PDB entry 1QVG | X-ray diffraction, 2.90 A resolution | chains 0 and K of the 33 polymer chains in the assembly

[Chain 0]
Molecule: 23S ribosomal RNA
Organism: Haloarcula marismortui
Sequence (2922 nucleotides; numbered 2 to 2923; the number before each row is that of its first residue):
     2 UUGGCUACUA UGCCAGCUGG UGGAUUGCUC GGCUCAGGCG CUGAUGAAGG ACGUGCCAAG
    62 CUGCGAUAAG CCAUGGGGAG CCGCACGGAG GCGAAGAACC AUGGAUUUCC GAAUGAGAAU
   122 CUCUCUAACA AUUGCUUCGC GCAAUGAGGA ACCCCGAGAA CUGAAACAUC UCAGUAUCGG
   182 GAGGAACAGA AAACGCAAUG UGAUGUCGUU AGUAACCGCG AGUGAACGCG AUACAGCCCA
   242 AACCGAAGCC CUCACGGGCA AUGUGGUGUC AGGGCUACCU CUCAUCAGCC GACCGUCUCG
   302 ACGAAGUCUC UUGGAACAGA GCGUGAUACA GGGUGACAAC CCCGUACUCG AGACCAGUAC
   362 GACGUGCGGU AGUGCCAGAG UAGCGGGGGU UGGAUAUCCC UCGCGAAUAA CGCAGGCAUC
   422 GACUGCGAAG GCUAAACACA ACCUGAGACC GAUAGUGAAC AAGUAGUGUG AACGAACGCU
   482 GCAAAGUACC CUCAGAAGGG AGGCGAAAUA GAGCAUGAAA UCAGUUGGCG AUCGAGCGAC
   542 AGGGCAUACA AGGUCCCUCG ACGAAUGACC GACGCGCGAG CGUCCAGUAA GACUCACGGG
   602 AAGCCGAUGU UCUGUCGUAC GUUUUGAAAA ACGAGCCAGG GAGUGUGUCU GCAUGGCAAG
   662 UCUAACCGGA GUAUCCGGGG AGGCACAGGG AAACCGACAU GGCCGCAGGG CUUUGCCCGA
   722 GGGCCGCCGU CUUCAAGGGC GGGGAGCCAU GUGGACACGA CCCGAAUCCG GACGAUCUAC
   782 GCAUGGACAA GAUGAAGCGU GCCGAAAGGC ACGUGGAAGU CUGUUAGAGU UGGUGUCCUA
   842 CAAUACCCUC UCGUGAUCUA UGUGUAGGGG UGAAAGGCCC AUCGAGUCCG GCAACAGCUG
   902 GUUCCAAUCG AAACAUGUCG AAGCAUGACC UCCGCCGAGG UAGUCUGUGA GGUAGAGCGA
   962 CCGAUUGGUG UGUCCGCCUC CGAGAGGAGU CGGCACACCU GUCAAACUCC AAACUUACAG
  1022 ACGCCGUUUG ACGCGGGGAU UCCGGUGCGC GGGGUAAGCC UGUGUACCAG GAGGGGAACA
  1082 ACCCAGAGAU AGGUUAAGGU CCCCAAGUGU GGAUUAAGUG UAAUCCUCUG AAGGUGGUCU
  1142 CGAGCCCUAG ACAGCCGGGA GGUGAGCUUA GAAGCAGCUA CCCUCUAAGA AAAGCGUAAC
  1202 AGCUUACCGG CCGAGGUUUG AGGCGCCCAA AAUGAUCGGG ACUCAAAUCC ACCACCGAGA
  1262 CCUGUCCGUA CCACUCAUAC UGGUAAUCGA GUAGAUUGGC GCUCUAAUUG GAUGGAAGUA
  1322 GGGGUGAAAA CUCCUAUGGA CCGAUUAGUG ACGAAAAUCC UGGCCAUAGU AGCAGCGAUA
  1382 GUCGGGUGAG AACCCCGACG GCCUAAUGGA UAAGGGUUCC UCAGCACUGC UGAUCAGCUG
  1442 AGGGUUAGCC GGUCCUAAGU CAUACCGCAA CUCGACUAUG ACGAAAUGGG AAACGGGUUA
  1502 AUAUUCCCGU GCCACUAUGC AGUGAAAGUU GACGCCCUGG GGUCGAUCAC GCUGGGCAUU
  1562 CGCCCAGUCG AACCGUCCAA CUCCGUGGAA GCCGUAAUGG CAGGAAGCGG ACGAACGGCG
  1622 GCAUAGGGAA ACGUGAUUCA ACCUGGGGCC CAUGAAAAGA CGAGCAUAGU GUCCGUACCG
  1682 AGAACCGACA CAGGUGUCCA UGGCGGCGAA AGCCAAGGCC UGUCGGGAGC AACCAACGUU
  1742 AGGGAAUUCG GCAAGUUAGU CCCGUACCUU CGGAAGAAGG GAUGCCUGCU CCGGAACGGA
  1802 GCAGGUCGCA GUGACUCGGA AGCUCGGACU GUCUAGUAAC AACAUAGGUG ACCGCAAAUC
  1862 CGCAAGGACU CGUACGGUCA CUGAAUCCUG CCCAGUGCAG GUAUCUGAAC ACCUCGUACA
  1922 AGAGGACGAA GGACCUGUCA ACGGCGGGGG UAACUAUGAC CCUCUUAAGG UAGCGUAGUA
  1982 CCUUGCCGCA UCAGUAGCGG CUUGCAUGAA UGGAUUAACC AGAGCUUCAC UGUCCCAACG
  2042 UUGGGCCCGG UGAACUGUAC AUUCCAGUGC GGAGUCUGGA GACACCCAGG GGGAAGCGAA
  2102 GACCCUAUGG AGCUUUACUG CAGGCUGUCG CUGAGACGUG GUCGCCGAUG UGCAGCAUAG
  2162 GUAGGAGACA CUACACAGGU ACCCGCGCUA GCGGGCCACC GAGUCAACAG UGAAAUACUA
  2222 CCCGUCGGUG ACUGCGACUC UCACUCCGGG AGGAGGACAC CGAUAGCCGG GCAGUUUGAC
  2282 UGGGGCGGUA CGCGCUCGAA AAGAUAUCGA GCGCGCCCUA UGGCUAUCUC AGCCGGGACA
  2342 GAGACCCGGC GAAGAGUGCA AGAGCAAAAG AUAGCUUGAC AGUGUUCUUC CCAACGAGGA
  2402 ACGCUGACGC GAAAGCGUGG UCUAGCGAAC CAAUUAGCCU GCUUGAUGCG GGCAAUUGAU
  2462 GACAGAAAAG CUACCCUAGG GAUAACAGAG UCGUCACUCG CAAGAGCACA UAUCGACCGA
  2522 GUGGCUUGCU ACCUCGAUGU CGGUUCCCUC CAUCCUGCCC GUGCAGAAGC GGGCAAGGGU
  2582 GAGGUUGUUC GCCUAUUAAA GGAGGUCGUG AGCUGGGUUU AGACCGUCGU GAGACAGGUC
  2642 GGCUGCUAUC UACUGGGUGU GUAAUGGUGU CUGACAAGAA CGACCGUAUA GUACGAGAGG
  2702 AACUACGGUU GGUGGCCACU GGUGUACCGG UUGUUCGAGA GAGCACGUGC CGGGUAGCCA
  2762 CGCCACACGG GGUAAGAGCU GAACGCAUCU AAGCUCGAAA CCCACUUGGA AAAGAGACAC
  2822 CGCCGAGGUC CCGCGUACAA GACGCGGUCG AUAGACUCGG GGUGUGCGCG UCGAGGUAAC
  2882 GAGACGUUAA GCCCACGAGC ACUAACAGAC CAAAGCCAUC AU
Unresolved in the structure: 2-9, 126-127, 715, 971-998, 1560, 1952-1963, 2137-2236, 2339-2343, 2665-2666, 2915-2923
Bound ions: Mg2+ site 1 near G28 (its only coordinating residue here); Na+ site 1: C40, G41; Na+ site 2: G56, A59, G61; Na+ site 3 near U108 (its only coordinating residue here); Mg2+ site 2: A114, U115; Na+ site 4: C141, G142; Na+ site 5 near U146 (its only coordinating residue here); Mg2+ site 3: C162, U163, U2276; K+ site 1: C162, U163, U172; Mg2+ site 4: A165, A167, C168; Na+ site 6: A165, A166, A167; Mg2+ site 5: A166, G219; 60 more Na+ sites not listed; 96 more Mg2+ sites not listed; 1 more K+ sites not listed
What the authors report for this chain:
  - conformationally variable residues (side-chain flip): U2541, U2619, U2620

[Chain K]
Protein: 50S ribosomal protein L15P
Organism: Haloarcula marismortui
UniProtKB: P12737 (RL15_HALMA); residue numbers follow UniProt; this construct covers 1-164
Amino-acid sequence (164 residues; numbered 1 to 164; the number before each row is that of its first residue):
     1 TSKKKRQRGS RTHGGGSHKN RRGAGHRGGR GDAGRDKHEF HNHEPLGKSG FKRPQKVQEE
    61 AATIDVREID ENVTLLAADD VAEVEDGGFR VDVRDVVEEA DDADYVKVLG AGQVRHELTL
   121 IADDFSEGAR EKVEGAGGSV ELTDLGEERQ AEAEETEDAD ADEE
Unresolved in the structure: 84-88, 151-164
Bound ions: Na+ site 1: Gly-14 (shared with A1040(0), A1296(0) of chain 0); Na+ site 2: Ala-33, Glu-39

[Interface between chain 0 and chain K]
Contacting residue pairs (173; chain 0 residue first):
  G164(0) with Arg-30(K), phosphate contact
  A165(0) with Gly-29(K), phosphate contact; Arg-30(K), hydrogen bond to the phosphate; Ala-33(K), phosphate contact
  A166(0) with Ala-24(K), base contact; Gly-25(K), hydrogen bond to the base; Gly-28(K), base contact; Gly-29(K), hydrogen bond to the base; Ala-33(K), phosphate contact; Gly-34(K), hydrogen bond to the phosphate; His-38(K), base contact
  G196(0) with Lys-56(K), hydrogen bond to the sugar
  C197(0) with Lys-56(K), phosphate contact
  A215(0) with Lys-52(K), salt bridge to the phosphate; Gln-55(K), sugar contact
  A216(0) with Lys-52(K), salt bridge to the phosphate
  C220(0) with Lys-48(K), sugar contact
  G221(0) with Arg-35(K), phosphate contact; Leu-46(K), phosphate contact; Gly-47(K), hydrogen bond to the phosphate
  A222(0) with Asp-32(K), phosphate contact; Arg-35(K), salt bridge to the phosphate
  G223(0) with Gly-31(K), phosphate contact; Asp-32(K), hydrogen bond to the phosphate
  A226(0) with Gln-55(K), base contact
  G416(0) with Lys-56(K), phosphate contact
  G417(0) with Lys-56(K), salt bridge to the phosphate
  U623(0) with Arg-11(K), hydrogen bond to the phosphate
  U624(0) with Arg-11(K), salt bridge to the phosphate; His-18(K), salt bridge to the phosphate; Lys-19(K), hydrogen bond to the phosphate
  U625(0) with Lys-19(K), salt bridge to the phosphate
  G644(0) with Lys-4(K), sugar contact; Arg-8(K), salt bridge to the phosphate; His-13(K), hydrogen bond to the base; Arg-21(K), hydrogen bond to the base
  U645(0) with Lys-4(K), phosphate contact
  C687(0) with Glu-99(K), base contact
  A688(0) with Asp-65(K), hydrogen bond to the base; Arg-67(K), salt bridge to the phosphate; Leu-109(K), base contact; Ala-111(K), base contact
  A692(0) with Gly-50(K), sugar contact; Phe-51(K), hydrogen bond to the sugar
  A693(0) with Phe-51(K), sugar contact; Arg-53(K), phosphate contact
  A694(0) with Arg-53(K), salt bridge to the phosphate
  G697(0) with Thr-63(K), base contact; Lys-107(K), salt bridge to the phosphate; Leu-109(K), base contact; Ser-126(K), phosphate contact; Glu-127(K), hydrogen bond to the phosphate
  A698(0) with Leu-109(K), phosphate contact; Gly-110(K), hydrogen bond to the phosphate; Ser-126(K), hydrogen bond to the phosphate; Gly-128(K), phosphate contact
  C699(0) with Gly-110(K), phosphate contact; Ala-111(K), phosphate contact; Gly-112(K), hydrogen bond to the phosphate; Lys-132(K), salt bridge to the phosphate
  A700(0) with Asp-70(K), hydrogen bond to the base; Glu-71(K), base contact; Gly-112(K), phosphate contact; Gln-113(K), hydrogen bond to the base; Val-114(K), base contact; Arg-115(K), base contact
  U701(0) with Gln-113(K), hydrogen bond to the phosphate; Arg-115(K), salt bridge to the phosphate
  G745(0) with Arg-67(K), base contact; Glu-71(K), hydrogen bond to the base
  G754(0) with Lys-3(K), phosphate contact; Lys-4(K), salt bridge to the phosphate
  G755(0) with Lys-3(K), salt bridge to the phosphate
  C757(0) with Arg-27(K), phosphate contact; Gly-31(K), hydrogen bond to the phosphate
  A758(0) with Arg-27(K), salt bridge to the phosphate; Arg-30(K), phosphate contact; Gly-31(K), hydrogen bond to the phosphate
  C759(0) with Arg-30(K), salt bridge to the phosphate
  A761(0) with Arg-30(K), salt bridge to the phosphate
  C762(0) with Arg-21(K), hydrogen bond to the base
  C896(0) with Arg-30(K), hydrogen bond to the phosphate
  A897(0) with Gly-23(K), phosphate contact; Ala-24(K), hydrogen bond to the phosphate; Arg-30(K), salt bridge to the phosphate
  G898(0) with Arg-22(K), phosphate contact; Gly-23(K), hydrogen bond to the phosphate; Ala-24(K), phosphate contact; Gly-25(K), hydrogen bond to the phosphate; His-26(K), phosphate contact
  C899(0) with Arg-22(K), salt bridge to the phosphate
  U900(0) with Lys-19(K), salt bridge to the phosphate; Arg-22(K), salt bridge to the phosphate
  G901(0) with His-18(K), salt bridge to the phosphate; Lys-19(K), phosphate contact
  G902(0) with Arg-11(K), salt bridge to the phosphate; His-18(K), salt bridge to the phosphate
  U903(0) with Arg-11(K), salt bridge to the phosphate; Thr-12(K), base contact; His-13(K), sugar contact; His-18(K), base contact
  U904(0) with Arg-8(K), hydrogen bond to the base; Gly-9(K), hydrogen bond to the phosphate; Ser-10(K), hydrogen bond to the phosphate; Arg-11(K), hydrogen bond to the phosphate
  C905(0) with Lys-5(K), hydrogen bond to the base; Arg-6(K), base contact
  C906(0) with Arg-6(K), base contact
  A907(0) with Arg-6(K), base contact
  G918(0) with His-38(K), hydrogen bond to the base; Phe-40(K), sugar contact
  U919(0) with Lys-37(K), hydrogen bond to the phosphate; His-38(K), sugar contact
  C920(0) with Lys-37(K), salt bridge to the phosphate
  G924(0) with Gly-25(K), hydrogen bond to the sugar; His-38(K), base contact
  C925(0) with Gly-25(K), phosphate contact; His-26(K), salt bridge to the phosphate; Gly-28(K), sugar contact; His-38(K), base contact; Glu-39(K), hydrogen bond to the sugar
  A926(0) with His-38(K), sugar contact; Glu-39(K), sugar contact; His-41(K), hydrogen bond to the base
  U927(0) with His-41(K), hydrogen bond to the sugar; Asn-42(K), sugar contact
  U1041(0) with Gly-14(K), sugar contact; Gly-15(K), sugar contact; Gly-16(K), phosphate contact
  U1042(0) with Gly-15(K), phosphate contact; Gly-16(K), phosphate contact; Ser-17(K), hydrogen bond to the phosphate; Asn-20(K), hydrogen bond to the phosphate
  A1294(0) with Gly-16(K), phosphate contact
  G1295(0) with Thr-12(K), hydrogen bond to the phosphate; Gly-14(K), hydrogen bond to the phosphate; Gly-15(K), hydrogen bond to the phosphate; Gly-16(K), hydrogen bond to the phosphate
  A1296(0) with Lys-3(K), salt bridge to the phosphate
  U1297(0) with Lys-3(K), salt bridge to the phosphate
  U1298(0) with Arg-6(K), hydrogen bond to the base
  G1299(0) with Thr-1(K), phosphate contact; Arg-6(K), hydrogen bond to the base
  G1300(0) with Thr-1(K), hydrogen bond to the base
  G1302(0) with Lys-5(K), hydrogen bond to the base
  C1353(0) with Lys-5(K), hydrogen bond to the base
  G1354(0) with Lys-5(K), hydrogen bond to the base; Arg-8(K), salt bridge to the phosphate
  C2396(0) with Phe-40(K), sugar contact
  A2430(0) with Leu-46(K), sugar contact; Gly-47(K), hydrogen bond to the sugar
  C2431(0) with Gly-47(K), phosphate contact; Lys-48(K), hydrogen bond to the phosphate
  C2432(0) with Lys-48(K), salt bridge to the phosphate
  C2440(0) with Phe-51(K), base contact
  U2441(0) with Phe-51(K), sugar contact; Arg-53(K), hydrogen bond to the phosphate
  G2442(0) with Arg-53(K), salt bridge to the phosphate; Pro-54(K), sugar contact; Val-57(K), phosphate contact
  C2443(0) with Pro-54(K), base contact; Lys-56(K), hydrogen bond to the phosphate; Val-57(K), sugar contact
  U2444(0) with Lys-56(K), salt bridge to the phosphate
  G2452(0) with Phe-51(K), base contact
  G2453(0) with Gly-50(K), hydrogen bond to the phosphate; Phe-51(K), sugar contact
  C2454(0) with Ser-49(K), phosphate contact; Gly-50(K), hydrogen bond to the phosphate
  A2465(0) with Phe-40(K), base contact
  G2466(0) with Lys-37(K), salt bridge to the phosphate
  A2467(0) with Lys-37(K), salt bridge to the phosphate
  A2483(0) with Lys-19(K), base contact
Also at the interface, not in a pair above, chain 0 (93 interface residues in all): U214, A227, A686, C696, U753, C763, G1039, A1040, C1301
Also at the interface, not in a pair above, chain K (74 interface residues in all): Ser-2, Gln-7, Asp-36, Phe-125, Ala-129

[Overview]
93 residues of chain 0 face 74 of chain K across their interface; the contacts include 57 hydrogen bonds and
36 salt bridges. Polar pairs include A166(0)/Gly-25(K), A166(0)/Gly-29(K) and G644(0)/His-13(K). C40(0) and
G41(0) coordinate Na+ site 1. G56(0), A59(0) and G61(0) coordinate Na+ site 2. The paper reports
conformational variability at U2541(0), U2619(0) and U2620(0).
Chain 0 is 23S ribosomal RNA and chain K is 50S ribosomal protein L15P, both from Haloarcula marismortui; the
structure, Structure of CCA oligonucleotide bound to the tRNA binding sites of the large ribosomal subunit of
..., was determined by X-ray diffraction together with 1QVF from the same study.
